PDB entry 4V3Q | X-ray diffraction, 1.80 A resolution | chain A

Chain A:
Name: Yiii_m4_aii
Organism: Synthetic construct
Chain sequence (247 residues; each row starts with the number of its first residue):
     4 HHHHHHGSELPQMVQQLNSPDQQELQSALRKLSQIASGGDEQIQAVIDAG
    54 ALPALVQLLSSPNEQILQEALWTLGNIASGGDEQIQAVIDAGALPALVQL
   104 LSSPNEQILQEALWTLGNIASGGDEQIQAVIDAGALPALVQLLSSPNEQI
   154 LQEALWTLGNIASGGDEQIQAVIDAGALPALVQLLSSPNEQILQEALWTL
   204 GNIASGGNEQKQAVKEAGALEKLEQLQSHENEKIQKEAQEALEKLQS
Ion coordination: Ca2+ site 1: Pro23, Gln25 (shared with 2 residues of chain B); Ca2+ site 2: Glu44 (shared with 1 residue of chain C); Ca2+ site 3: Pro65, Glu67 (shared with 2 residues of chain B); Ca2+ site 4: Pro107, Glu109 (shared with 2 residues of chain B); Ca2+ site 5: Ser124 (shared with 1 residue of chain C); Ca2+ site 6: Pro149, Glu151 (shared with 2 residues of chain B); Ca2+ site 7: Pro191, Glu193 (shared with 2 residues of chain B)
What the authors report for this chain:
  - interface residues: Glu243

Summary:
The Ca2+ site 1 is built by Pro23 and Gln25. Pro65 and Glu67 coordinate Ca2+ site 3. The paper reports the
interface residue Glu243.
Chain A is Yiii_m4_aii (Synthetic construct); the structure, Designed armadillo repeat protein with 4 internal
repeats, 2nd generation C-cap and 3rd generation N-cap, was determined by X-ray diffraction (same publication
as 4V3O and 4V3R).
